3P5G - chain A; structure by X-ray diffraction, 1.60 A resolution.

== Chain A ==
Protein: C-type lectin domain family 4 member K
From: Homo sapiens
Notes: fragment: Langerin CRD
UniProtKB: Q9UJ71 (CLC4K_HUMAN); residue numbers follow UniProt; this construct covers 193-328
Sequence (136 residues; numbered 193 to 328; the number before each row is that of its first residue):
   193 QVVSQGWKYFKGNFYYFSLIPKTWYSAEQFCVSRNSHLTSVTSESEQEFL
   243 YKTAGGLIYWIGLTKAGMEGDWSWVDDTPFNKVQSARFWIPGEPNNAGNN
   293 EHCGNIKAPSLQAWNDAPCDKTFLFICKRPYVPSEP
Disordered / not traced: 193-197, 326-328
Sequence notes: variant Ala278 (Val in Q9UJ71)
Swiss-Prot annotation at these positions:
  - natural variant: Trp264 (W264R: In BIRGD), Ala278 (V278A: No effect on mannose-binding ability; this construct carries the variant), Asn288 (N288D: Significant reduction in mannose-binding ability), Ala300 (A300P: Significant reduction in mannose-binding ability)
  - mutagenesis: Glu285 (E285A: Loss of binding to 6'-sulfo-LacNAc and invertase), Asn287 (N287A: Loss of binding to 6'-sulfo-LacNAc and invertase), Lys299 (K299A: Loss of binding to 6'-sulfo-LacNAc), Lys313 (K313A: Loss of binding to 6'-sulfo-LacNAc and 6-sulfo-GlcNAc)
Disulfides: Cys223-Cys319, Cys295-Cys311
Metal / ion sites: Ca2+: Glu285, Asn287, Glu293, Asn307, Asp308 (together with alpha-L-fucopyranose)
From the paper describing this entry:
  - binding site for alpha-L-fucopyranose: Asn287, Ala289, Lys299
  - binding site for alpha-D-galactopyranose: Ile282, Pro283, Gly284, Glu285, Asn287
  - specificity-determining residues: Ala289, Ala309, Pro310, Lys313, Phe315 (proposed by the authors, not directly observed)

== Summary ==
Glu285, Asn287, Glu293, Asn307 and Asp308 form the Ca2+ site. Curated annotation (UniProt) lists 4 mutagenesis
sites. From the paper: a binding site for alpha-D-galactopyranose at Ile282, Pro283 and Gly284 among others; a
binding site for alpha-L-fucopyranose at Asn287, Ala289 and Lys299.
Chain A is C-type lectin domain family 4 member K (Homo sapiens); the structure, Structure of the
carbohydrate-recognition domain of human Langerin with Blood group B trisaccharide (Gal alpha1-3(Fuc
alpha1-2)Gal), was determined by X-ray diffraction together with 3P5D, 3P5E, 3P5F, 3P5H and 3P5I from the same
study.
